PDB entry 5VY3 | electron microscopy, 3.10 A resolution | chains S and U of the 28 polymer chains in the assembly

== Chain S (and U) ==
Protein: Proteasome subunit alpha
Source organism: Thermoplasma acidophilum
Notes: EC 3.4.25.1; chain U of this document is another copy of the same molecule, construct and numbering; everything in this record applies to it too
UniProtKB: P25156 (PSA_THEAC); numbering as in UniProt (aligned over 10-233)
Amino-acid sequence (224 residues; row label = number of the first residue in the row):
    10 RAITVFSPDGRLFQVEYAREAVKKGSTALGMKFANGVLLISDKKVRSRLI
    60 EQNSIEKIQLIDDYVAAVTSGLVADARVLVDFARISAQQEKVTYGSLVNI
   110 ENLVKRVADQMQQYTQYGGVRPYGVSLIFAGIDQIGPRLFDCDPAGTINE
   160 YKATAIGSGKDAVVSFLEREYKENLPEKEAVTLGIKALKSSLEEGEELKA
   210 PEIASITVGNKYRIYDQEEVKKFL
Disordered / not traced: 10-12
UniProt features mapped onto this chain:
  - mutagenesis: Lys66 (K66A: Prevents PAN to associate with the proteasome and stimulate gate opening), Leu81 (L81A/E/G: Prevents PAN to stimulate gate opening), Val82 (V82A: No effect on PAN's ability to stimulate gate opening; V82D/G: Prevents PAN to stimulate gate opening)

== How chain S and chain U interact ==
Contacting residue pairs (58; chain S residue first):
  Gln23(S) - Val14(U)
  Gln23(S) - Phe15(U)  hydrogen bond (side chain-backbone)
  Tyr26(S) - Phe15(U)  hydrophobic
  Tyr26(S) - Ser16(U)
  Tyr26(S) - Pro17(U)  hydrophobic
  Tyr26(S) - Gly19(U)
  Ala27(S) - Phe15(U)  hydrophobic
  Glu29(S) - Pro17(U)
  Glu29(S) - Asp18(U)
  Glu29(S) - Gly19(U)
  Ala30(S) - Phe15(U)  hydrophobic
  Ala30(S) - Gly19(U)
  Lys33(S) - Gly19(U)  hydrogen bond (side chain-backbone)
  Lys33(S) - Arg20(U)
  Arg57(S) - Lys161(U)  hydrogen bond (backbone-side chain)
  Arg57(S) - Tyr180(U)  hydrogen bond (side chain-backbone)
  Arg57(S) - Glu182(U)  salt bridge
  Leu58(S) - Tyr160(U)
  Leu58(S) - Lys161(U)  hydrogen bond (backbone-backbone)
  Leu58(S) - Ala162(U)
  Leu58(S) - Leu176(U)
  Leu58(S) - Tyr180(U)  hydrophobic
  Ile59(S) - Glu159(U)
  Ile59(S) - Tyr160(U)  hydrophobic
  Glu60(S) - Lys41(U)  salt bridge
  Glu60(S) - Glu159(U)  hydrogen bond (backbone-backbone)
  Glu60(S) - Tyr160(U)
  Glu60(S) - Lys161(U)
  Ser63(S) - Arg147(U)
  Ser63(S) - Glu159(U)  hydrogen bond
  Val82(S) - Thr156(U)
  Ala83(S) - Gln121(U)
  Ala83(S) - Ala154(U)
  Ala83(S) - Gly155(U)
  Asp84(S) - Gln121(U)  hydrogen bond
  Asp84(S) - Gln125(U)
  Arg86(S) - Ala117(U)
  Arg86(S) - Asp118(U)  salt bridge
  Arg86(S) - Gly155(U)  hydrogen bond (side chain-backbone)
  Arg86(S) - Ile157(U)
  Val87(S) - Asp118(U)
  Val87(S) - Gln121(U)
  Asp90(S) - Asp118(U)
  Tyr123(S) - Gln125(U)
  Tyr123(S) - Tyr126(U)
  Gly128(S) - Tyr126(U)
  Gly128(S) - Gly127(U)  hydrogen bond (backbone-backbone)
  Val129(S) - Gln125(U)
  Val129(S) - Tyr126(U)  hydrophobic
  Arg130(S) - Thr13(U)
  Arg130(S) - Phe15(U)
  Arg130(S) - Leu21(U)
  Arg130(S) - Gln121(U)
  Arg130(S) - Thr124(U)  hydrogen bond (side chain-backbone)
  Arg130(S) - Gln125(U)
  Pro131(S) - Phe15(U)
  Tyr132(S) - Gln125(U)
  Gly133(S) - Phe15(U)
Other interface residues (no listed pair), chain S (26 interface residues in all): Ser56, Leu81
Other interface residues (no listed pair), chain U (32 interface residues in all): Glu110, Lys114, Glu177

== Overview ==
26 residues of chain S and 32 residues of chain U are in contact; the contacts include 11 hydrogen bonds and 3
salt bridges. Polar pairs include Arg57(S)-Glu182(U), Glu60(S)-Lys41(U) and Arg86(S)-Asp118(U). UniProt lists
3 mutagenesis sites on chain S.
Chain S and chain U are both Proteasome subunit alpha (Thermoplasma acidophilum); the structure, Thermoplasma
acidophilum 20S Proteasome using 200keV with stage position, was determined by electron microscopy (same
publication as 5VY4 and 5VY5).
